6RAY - chains L and M of the 12 polymer chains in the assembly; structure by electron microscopy, 4.28 A resolution (low resolution: residue-level contacts below are approximate; hydrogen-bond / salt-bridge calls are withheld).

# Chain L
Protein: Probable DNA replication complex GINS protein PSF2
From: Drosophila melanogaster
UniProtKB: Q9VQY9 (PSF2_DROME); residues 1-203 here = UniProt positions 1-203
Chain sequence (203 residues; row label = number of the first residue in the row):
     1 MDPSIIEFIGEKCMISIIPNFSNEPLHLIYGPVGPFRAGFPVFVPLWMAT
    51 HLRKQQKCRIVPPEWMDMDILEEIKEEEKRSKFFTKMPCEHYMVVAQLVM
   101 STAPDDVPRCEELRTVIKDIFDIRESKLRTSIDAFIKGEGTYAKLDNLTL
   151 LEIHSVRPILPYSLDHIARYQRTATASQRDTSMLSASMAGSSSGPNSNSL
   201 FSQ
Not modelled in the structure: 20-27, 186-203

# Chain M
Protein: AT18545p
From: Drosophila melanogaster
UniProtKB: Q9W2V7 (Q9W2V7_DROME); residues 1-212 here = UniProt positions 1-212
Chain sequence (212 residues; numbered 1 to 212; the number before each row is that of its first residue):
     1 MNGMNYFPNYYSIEDIFVTQEKVECRVNTKLQRMGFLDSGAESDDLEPGR
    51 TVNLPLWYIKELKVNNAYFTVAVPDIYRNVHKAVCEAETTHIELGRLHPY
   101 FYEFGRYLTPYDRNHVIGRIIFETLRQRVRHLLDISKSDGQAAKAEHRLD
   151 NIEAKLHEAGVRTNSQYIEWLQMTGNKIRTSELVEEHQKKRRRADRSDDE
   201 GDALPNSKRATL
Not modelled in the structure: 1-7, 175-212

# How chain L and chain M interact
Contacting residue pairs (33; chain L residue first):
  Asp2(L) with Trp170(M)
  Pro3(L) with Trp170(M)
  Ile6(L) with Trp170(M)
  Met93(L) with Trp170(M)
  Phe121(L) with Tyr167(M)
  Arg129(L) with Leu133(M)
  Ile132(L) with Val129(M); Arg130(M)
  Asp133(L) with Val129(M); Arg130(M); Leu133(M)
  Ala134(L) with Arg130(M)
  Phe135(L) with Arg126(M); Val129(M); Arg130(M)
  Ile136(L) with Arg126(M); Arg130(M)
  Lys137(L) with Arg126(M)
  Leu151(L) with Trp170(M)
  His154(L) with Tyr167(M); Trp170(M)
  Ser155(L) with Tyr167(M)
  Pro158(L) with Thr163(M)
  Ile159(L) with Thr163(M)
  His166(L) with Arg106(M); Ile152(M)
  Ile167(L) with Phe122(M)
  Arg169(L) with Arg106(M)
  Tyr170(L) with Arg119(M); Phe122(M)
  Gln171(L) with Phe122(M)
  Ser182(L) with His115(M); Val116(M)
Other interface residues (no listed pair), chain L (26 interface residues in all): Glu125, Tyr162, Asp180
Other interface residues (no listed pair), chain M (18 interface residues in all): Tyr10, Tyr102, Gly160, Gln166, Glu169

# In short
Chain L and chain M form an interface of 26 and 18 residues respectively.
Here chain L is Probable DNA replication complex GINS protein PSF2 and chain M is AT18545p, both from
Drosophila melanogaster. Entry 6RAY (D. melanogaster CMG-DNA, State 2A) was determined by electron microscopy,
deposited together with 6RAZ, 6RAW and 6RAX.
